PDB entry 8YJ2 | X-ray diffraction, 2.26 A resolution | chains C and E of the 5 polymer chains in the assembly

Chain C:
Molecule: Ile-leu-asp-thr-ala-gly-arg-glu-glu-tyr
Amino-acid sequence (10 residues; each row starts with the number of its first residue):
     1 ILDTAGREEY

Chain E:
Molecule: tcr beta
Organism: Homo sapiens
Amino-acid sequence (247 residues; numbered 0 to 246; the number before each row is that of its first residue; numbering starts at 0):
     0 MEAQVTQNPRYLITVTGKKLTVTCSQNMNHEYMSWYRQDPGLGLRQIYYS
    50 MNVEVTDKGDVPEGYKVSRKEKRNFPLILESPSPNQTSLYFCASSLVSTP
   100 LPKETQYFGPGTRLLVLEDLKNVFPPEVAVFEPSEAEISHTQKATLVCLA
   150 TGFYPDHVELSWWVNGKEVHSGVCTDPQPLKEQPALNDSRYALSSRLRVS
   200 ATFWQNPRNHFRCQVQFYGLSENDEWTQDRAKPVTQIVSAEAWGRAD
Disordered / not traced: 0-1
Disulfide bonds: Cys23-Cys91, Cys147-Cys212

Interface between chain C and chain E:
Contacting residue pairs - 9 pairs, chain C then chain E:
  Thr4(C) - Thr98(E)
  Gly6(C) - Glu30(E)
  Arg7(C) - Glu30(E)  hydrogen bond (backbone-side chain)
  Arg7(C) - Leu95(E)
  Arg7(C) - Val96(E)
  Arg7(C) - Leu100(E)
  Arg7(C) - Glu103(E)  salt bridge
  Glu9(C) - Asn51(E)  hydrogen bond
  Glu9(C) - Lys71(E)  salt bridge
Other interface residues (no listed pair), chain C (5 interface residues in all): Ala5
Other interface residues (no listed pair), chain E (10 interface residues in all): Met50, Ser97
The authors on this interface:
  - residue pairs: Glu103(E)-Arg7(C) (salt bridge)

In short:
The interface between chain C and chain E involves 5 residues on one side and 10 on the other; the contacts
include 2 hydrogen bonds and 2 salt bridges. Polar contacts include Arg7(C)-Glu103(E), Glu9(C)-Lys71(E) and
Arg7(C)-Glu30(E). The paper describes a salt bridge between Glu103(E) and Arg7(C).
Chain C is Ile-leu-asp-thr-ala-gly-arg-glu-glu-tyr and chain E is tcr beta (Homo sapiens); the structure,
N17.1.2 recognition of NRAS neoantigens, was determined by X-ray diffraction (same publication as 8YIV and
8YJ3).
